9JPU - chains A and L of the 9 polymer chains in the assembly; structure by electron microscopy, 3.25 A resolution.

Chain A:
Name: V(D)J recombination-activating protein 1
Organism: Mus musculus
Notes: EC 3.1.-.-, 2.3.2.27
Reference sequence: P15919 (RAG1_MOUSE); numbering as in UniProt (aligned over 1-1040)
Amino-acid sequence (1040 residues; numbered 1 to 1040; the number before each row is that of its first residue):
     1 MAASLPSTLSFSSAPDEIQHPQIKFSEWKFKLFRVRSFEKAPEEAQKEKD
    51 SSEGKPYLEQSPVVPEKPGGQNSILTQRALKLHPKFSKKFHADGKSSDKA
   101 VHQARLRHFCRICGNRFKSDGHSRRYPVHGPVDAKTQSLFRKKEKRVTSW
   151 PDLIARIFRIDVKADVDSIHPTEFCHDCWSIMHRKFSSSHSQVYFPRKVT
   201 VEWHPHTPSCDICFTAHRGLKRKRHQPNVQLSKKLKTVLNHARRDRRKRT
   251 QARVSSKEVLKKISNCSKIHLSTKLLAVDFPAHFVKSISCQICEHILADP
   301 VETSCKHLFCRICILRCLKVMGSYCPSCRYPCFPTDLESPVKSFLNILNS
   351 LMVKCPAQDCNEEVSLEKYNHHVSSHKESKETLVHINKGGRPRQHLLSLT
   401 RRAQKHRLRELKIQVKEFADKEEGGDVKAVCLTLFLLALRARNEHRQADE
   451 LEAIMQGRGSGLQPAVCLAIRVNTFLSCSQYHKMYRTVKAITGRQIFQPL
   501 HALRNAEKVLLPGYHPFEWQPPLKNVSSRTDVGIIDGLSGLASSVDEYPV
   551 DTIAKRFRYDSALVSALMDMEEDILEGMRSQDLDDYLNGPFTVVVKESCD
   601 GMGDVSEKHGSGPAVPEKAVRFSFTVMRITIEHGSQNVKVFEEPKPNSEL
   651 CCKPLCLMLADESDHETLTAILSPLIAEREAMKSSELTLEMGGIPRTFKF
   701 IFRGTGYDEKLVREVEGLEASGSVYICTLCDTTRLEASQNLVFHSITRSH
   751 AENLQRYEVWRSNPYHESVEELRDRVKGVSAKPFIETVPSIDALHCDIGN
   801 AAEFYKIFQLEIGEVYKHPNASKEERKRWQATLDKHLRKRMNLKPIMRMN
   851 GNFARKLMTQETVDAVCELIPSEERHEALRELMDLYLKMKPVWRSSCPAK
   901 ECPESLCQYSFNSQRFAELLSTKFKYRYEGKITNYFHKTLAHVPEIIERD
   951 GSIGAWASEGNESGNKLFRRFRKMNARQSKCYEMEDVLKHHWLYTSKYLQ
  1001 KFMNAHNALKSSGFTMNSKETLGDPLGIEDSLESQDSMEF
Not modelled in the structure: 1-460, 1009-1040
Ion coordination: Ca2+: Asp600 (shared with 1 residue of chain F); Zn2+: Cys727, Cys730, His937, His942
Curated features (UniProtKB/Swiss-Prot):
  - zinc finger: Cys290 to Arg329 (RING-type), Leu351 to Lys380 (RAG1-type)
  - DNA-binding region: Gly389 to Gln456 (NBD)
  - binding site (Zn(2+)): Cys266, His270, Cys290, Cys293, His295, Cys305, His307, Cys310, Cys313, Cys325, Cys328, Cys355, Cys360, His372, His376
  - binding site (a divalent metal cation): Asp600, Asp708, Glu962
  - site: Trp893 (Essential for DNA hairpin formation, participates in base-stacking interactions near the cleavage site)
  - cross-link: Lys233 (Glycyl lysine isopeptide (Lys-Gly) (interchain with G-Cter in ubiquitin))
  - mutagenesis: Lys233 (K233M: Abolishes autoubiquitination), His307 (H307A: Displays lower E3 ligase activity and affects the joining step of V(D)J recombination), Cys325 (C325G: Loss of E3 ligase activity and affects the joining step of V(D)J recombination), Arg391 (R391A: Defects in converting nicked products to hairpins; R391L: Impairs DNA-binding and hairpin formation while maintaining some nicking activity), Arg393 (R393A: Impairs DNA-binding and hairpin formation while maintaining some nicking activity), Arg401 (R401A: Allows robust hairpin activity), Arg402 (R402A: Defects in converting nicked products to hairpins), Lys405 (K405A: Reduced hairpin activity), His406 (H406A: Allows robust hairpin activity), Arg407 (R407A: Impairs DNA-binding and reduces hairpin formation without affecting nicking activity), Asn443 (N443A: Impairs DNA-binding; when associated with A-445), His445 (H445A: Impairs DNA-binding; when associated with A-443), 23 further mutagenesis entries in UniProt

Chain L:
Molecule: 15-nt DNA strand
Sequence (15 nucleotides; row label = number of the first residue in the row):
    17 CACAGTGATACAGCC

Chain A / chain L interface:
Residue-residue contacts (15):
  Phe475(A) - DG21(L)  phosphate contact
  Lys645(A) - DC19(L)  phosphate contact
  Lys645(A) - DA20(L)  phosphate contact
  Ser648(A) - DC19(L)  sugar contact
  Ser648(A) - DA20(L)  phosphate contact
  Glu649(A) - DA20(L)  sugar contact
  Leu650(A) - DA20(L)  sugar contact
  Asn852(A) - DA18(L)  hydrogen bond to the base
  Arg855(A) - DA18(L)  salt bridge to the phosphate
  Pro891(A) - DC17(L)  base contact
  Arg894(A) - DC17(L)  sugar contact
  Arg894(A) - DA18(L)  salt bridge to the phosphate
  Ser895(A) - DC17(L)  phosphate contact
  Ser896(A) - DC17(L)  phosphate contact
  Glu901(A) - DC17(L)  base contact
Other interface residues (no listed pair), chain A (15 interface residues in all): Asn473, Asn647, Glu959

Overview:
15 residues of chain A and 5 residues of chain L are in contact; the contacts include 1 hydrogen bond and 2
salt bridges. Among the polar pairs are Asn852(A)-DA18(L), Arg855(A)-DA18(L) and Arg894(A)-DA18(L).
Here chain A is V(D)J recombination-activating protein 1 (Mus musculus) and chain L is a 15-nt DNA strand.
Entry 9JPU (CryoEM structure of mouse RAG SEC-PHD) was determined by electron microscopy together with 9JPX,
9JQN, 9JTS and 9JTU from the same study.
